6X0H - chains C and D of the 4 polymer chains in the assembly; structure by X-ray diffraction, 2.09 A resolution.

[Chain C (and D)]
Name: L-ornithine N(5)-monooxygenase
Source organism: Aspergillus fumigatus
Notes: EC 1.14.13.196; engineered mutation(s): residues 1-28 deleted; chain D of this document is another copy of the same molecule, construct and numbering; everything in this record applies to it too
UniProtKB: E9QYP0 (SIDA_ASPFU); residues 29-501 here = UniProt positions 29-501
Chain sequence (494 residues; each row starts with the number of its first residue):
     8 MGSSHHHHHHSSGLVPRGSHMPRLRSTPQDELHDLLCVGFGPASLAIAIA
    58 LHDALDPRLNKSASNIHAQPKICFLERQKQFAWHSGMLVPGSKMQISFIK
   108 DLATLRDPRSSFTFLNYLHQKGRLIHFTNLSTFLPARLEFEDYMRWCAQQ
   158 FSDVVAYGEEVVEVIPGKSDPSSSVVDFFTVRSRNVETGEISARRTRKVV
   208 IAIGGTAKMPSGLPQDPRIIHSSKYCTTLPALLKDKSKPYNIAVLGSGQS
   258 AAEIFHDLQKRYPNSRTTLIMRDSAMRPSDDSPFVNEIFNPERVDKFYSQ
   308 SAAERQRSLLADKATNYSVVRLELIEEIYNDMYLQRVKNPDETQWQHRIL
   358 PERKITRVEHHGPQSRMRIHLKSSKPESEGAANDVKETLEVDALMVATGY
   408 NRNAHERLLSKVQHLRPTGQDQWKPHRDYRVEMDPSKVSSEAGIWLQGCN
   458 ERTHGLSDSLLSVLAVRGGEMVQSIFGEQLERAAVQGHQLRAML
Disordered / not traced: 8-30, 177-180, 384-393, 490-501 (chain D: 8-30, 175-180, 383-393, 489-501)
Construct notes: initiating methionine (8); expression tag (9-28)
UniProt features mapped onto this chain:
  - binding site (FAD): Glu83 to His91, Gln102, Val168, Ser466 to Leu468
  - binding site (substrate): Lys107, Asn293 to Phe296, Asn323, Ser469
  - binding site (NADP(+)): Ser254 to Ser257, Arg279, Asn323 to Ser325
Bound ions: Ca2+: Ser138 (shared with Asp288(D) of chain D)
Small-molecule neighbours: FAD (flavin-adenine dinucleotide): Val45, Gly46, Phe47, Gly48, Pro49, Ala50, Leu82, Glu83, Arg84, Gln85, Ala89, Trp90, His91, Met94, Arg144, Glu166, Glu167, Val168, Ala209, Ile210, Gly211, Gly212, Ser257, Tyr324, Gly406, Tyr407, Arg409, Leu415, Gly455, Ser466, Leu467, Leu468
From the paper describing this entry:
  - binding site for flavin-adenine dinucleotide: His91, Tyr324
  - mutagenesis - Y324A: abolished expression
  - mutagenesis - Y324F (35-fold): decreased catalytic activity on NADPH
  - mutagenesis - H91A: unchanged catalytic activity
  - mutagenesis - Y324F (10-fold): decreased binding to L-Orn
  - mutagenesis - Y324F (10-fold): decreased binding to NADPH

[Interface between chain C and chain D]
Pairs across the interface (47):
  Arg65(C) - Arg65(D)
  Arg65(C) - Leu66(D)
  Arg65(C) - Arg116(D)  hydrogen bond (side chain-backbone)
  Ser104(C) - Thr135(D)
  Ile106(C) - Thr135(D)
  Lys107(C) - Ile132(D)
  Thr111(C) - Leu131(D)
  Leu112(C) - His126(D)
  Leu112(C) - Leu131(D)  hydrophobic
  Arg113(C) - His126(D)  hydrogen bond (backbone-side chain)
  Pro115(C) - Pro115(D)
  Pro115(C) - Leu122(D)
  Pro115(C) - Asn123(D)
  Pro115(C) - His126(D)
  Pro115(C) - Leu131(D)  hydrophobic
  Arg116(C) - Arg116(D)
  Arg116(C) - Ser117(D)
  Arg116(C) - Asn123(D)
  Leu122(C) - Ile106(D)  hydrophobic
  Leu122(C) - Pro115(D)
  Asn123(C) - Pro115(D)
  Asn123(C) - Arg116(D)
  His126(C) - Leu112(D)
  His126(C) - Arg113(D)  hydrogen bond (side chain-backbone)
  His126(C) - Pro115(D)
  Leu131(C) - Thr111(D)
  Leu131(C) - Leu112(D)  hydrophobic
  Ile132(C) - Lys107(D)
  Ile132(C) - Asn297(D)
  Ile132(C) - Pro298(D)
  Ile132(C) - Glu299(D)
  Thr135(C) - Ser104(D)
  Thr135(C) - Ile106(D)
  Asn136(C) - Pro290(D)
  Asn136(C) - Asn297(D)  hydrogen bond
  Ser138(C) - Phe140(D)
  Thr139(C) - Phe140(D)
  Phe140(C) - Phe105(D)  hydrophobic
  Phe140(C) - Ser138(D)
  Phe140(C) - Thr139(D)
  Phe140(C) - Phe140(D)  hydrophobic
  Pro290(C) - Asn136(D)
  Glu294(C) - Asn136(D)
  Asn297(C) - Ile132(D)
  Asn297(C) - Asn136(D)  hydrogen bond
  Pro298(C) - Ile132(D)
  Glu299(C) - Ile132(D)
Also at the interface, not in a pair above, chain C (30 interface residues in all): Phe105, Asp114, Ser117, Ser118, His133, Asn293
Also at the interface, not in a pair above, chain D (31 interface residues in all): Asp114, Ser118, His133, Asn293, Glu294

[Overview]
30 residues of chain C and 31 residues of chain D are in contact; the contacts include 5 hydrogen bonds. Among
the polar pairs are Arg65(C)-Arg116(D), Arg113(C)-His126(D) and Asn136(C)-Asn297(D). From the paper: a binding
site for flavin-adenine dinucleotide at His91(C) and Tyr324(C); Y324A of chain C abolishes expression; 3
substitutions were tested in all.
Chain C and chain D are both L-ornithine N(5)-monooxygenase (Aspergillus fumigatus); the structure, Structure
of oxidized SidA ornithine hydroxylase with the FAD in the "out" conformation, was determined by X-ray
diffraction, deposited together with 6X0I, 6X0J and 6X0K.
